Entry 4AY2 (X-ray diffraction, 2.80 A resolution); this record covers chains A and C.

== Chain A ==
Name: Probable ATP-dependent RNA helicase DDX58
Organism: Homo sapiens
Notes: EC 3.6.4.13
UniProt: O95786 (DDX58_HUMAN); residues 239-925 here = UniProt positions 239-925
Sequence (687 residues; row label = number of the first residue in the row):
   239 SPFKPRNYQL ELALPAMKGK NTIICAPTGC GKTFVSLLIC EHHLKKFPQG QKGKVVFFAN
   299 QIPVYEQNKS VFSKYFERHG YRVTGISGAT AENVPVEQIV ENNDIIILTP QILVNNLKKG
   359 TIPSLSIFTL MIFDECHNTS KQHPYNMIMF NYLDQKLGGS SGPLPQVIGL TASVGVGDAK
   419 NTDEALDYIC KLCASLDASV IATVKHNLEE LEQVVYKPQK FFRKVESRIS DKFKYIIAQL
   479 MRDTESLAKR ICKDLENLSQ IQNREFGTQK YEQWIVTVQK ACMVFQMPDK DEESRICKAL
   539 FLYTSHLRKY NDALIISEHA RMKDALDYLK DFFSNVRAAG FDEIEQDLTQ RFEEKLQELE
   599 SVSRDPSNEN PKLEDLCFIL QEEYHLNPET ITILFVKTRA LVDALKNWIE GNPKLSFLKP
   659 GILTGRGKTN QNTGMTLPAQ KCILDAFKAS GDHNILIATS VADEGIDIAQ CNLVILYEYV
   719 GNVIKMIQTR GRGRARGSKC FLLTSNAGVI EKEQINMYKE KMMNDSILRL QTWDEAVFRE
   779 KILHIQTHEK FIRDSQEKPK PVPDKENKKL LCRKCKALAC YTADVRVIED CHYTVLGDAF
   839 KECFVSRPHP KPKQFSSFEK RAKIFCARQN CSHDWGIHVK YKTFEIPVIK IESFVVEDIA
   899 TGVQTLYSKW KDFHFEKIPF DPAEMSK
Not modelled in the structure: 239, 523-529, 662-688, 703-706, 719-735, 923-925
Disulfides: Cys-520/Cys-535
Differences from the reference sequence: conflict Asn-306 (Gln in O95786), Asp-828 (Glu in O95786)
Metal / ion sites: Zn2+: Cys-810, Cys-813, Cys-864, Cys-869
Residues lining bound ligands: ADP (adenosine-5'-diphosphate): Phe-241, Lys-242, Pro-243, Arg-244, Gln-247, Pro-265, Thr-266, Gly-267, Cys-268, Gly-269, Lys-270, Thr-271, Phe-272, Gln-305
Curated features (UniProtKB/Swiss-Prot):
  - motif: Asp-372 to His-375 (DECH box)
  - binding site (ATP): Ala-264 to Thr-271
  - binding site (Zn(2+)): Cys-810, Cys-813, Cys-864, Cys-869
  - modified residue: Asn-495 (Microbial infection: Deamidated asparagine), Asn-549 (Microbial infection: Deamidated asparagine), Thr-770 (Phosphothreonine), Ser-854 (Phosphoserine), Ser-855 (Phosphoserine), Lys-858 (N6-acetyllysine), Lys-909 (N6-acetyllysine)
  - cross-link: Lys-812 (Glycyl lysine isopeptide (Lys-Gly) (interchain with G-Cter in ubiquitin))
  - natural variant: Cys-268 (C268F: In SGMRT2), Glu-373 (E373A: In SGMRT2)
  - mutagenesis: Lys-270 (K270A: No IRF3 signaling activity. Loss of dsRNA-induced ATPase activity. No effect on ds-RNA binding. Changed RIG-I signaling pathway), Asp-372 to His-375 (Loss of dsRNA-induced ATPase activity. No effect on ds-RNA binding. Changed RIG-I signaling pathway), Thr-409 to Ser-411 (Loss of dsRNA-induced ATPase activity. No effect on ds-RNA binding. Changed RIG-I signaling pathway), Asn-495 (N495Q: Complete loss of herpes simplex virus 1 UL37-mediated deamidation; when associated with Q-549), Asn-549 (N549Q: Complete loss of herpes simplex virus 1 UL37-mediated deamidation; when associated with Q-495), Phe-633 to Thr-636 (Loss of dsRNA-induced ATPase activity. Changed RIG-I signaling pathway), Thr-697 to Asp-701 (No effect on dsRNA-induced ATPase activity. Changed RIG-I signaling pathway), Gln-726 to Arg-730 (Loss of dsRNA-induced ATPase activity. Changed RIG-I signaling pathway), Lys-788 (K788R: Decreased polyubiquitination. Loss of function in RIG-I signaling pathway. Decreased ubiquitination and function in RIG-I signaling pathway without effect on RNA-binding ...), Lys-849 (K849R: Decreased ubiquitination and function in RIG-I signaling pathway without effect on RNA-binding; when associated with R-788, R-851, R-888, R-907 and R-909), Lys-851 (K851R: Decreased ubiquitination and function in RIG-I signaling pathway without effect on RNA-binding; when associated with R-788, R-849, R-888, R-907 and R-909), Lys-888 (K888R: Decreased ubiquitination and function in RIG-I signaling pathway without effect on RNA-binding; when associated with R-788, R-849, R-851, R-907 and R-909), 2 further mutagenesis entries in UniProt
What the authors report for this chain:
  - binding site for the 20-nt RNA strand (chain C): His-847, Phe-853, Lys-858, Lys-861, Lys-888
  - binding site for ADP: Phe-241, Arg-244, Gln-247, Lys-270, Thr-271

== Chain C ==
Molecule: 20-nt RNA strand
Sequence (20 nucleotides; row label = number of the first residue in the row):
     1 XGCGCGGCUU CGGCCGCGCC
Modified / non-standard residues: GTP (guanosine-5'-triphosphate) at position 1

== Interface between chain A and chain C ==
Contacting residue pairs - 43 pairs, chain A then chain C:
  Asn-298(A) / G18(C)  sugar contact
  Asn-298(A) / C19(C)  sugar contact
  Gln-299(A) / C19(C)  phosphate contact
  Ile-300(A) / C19(C)  hydrogen bond to the phosphate
  Ile-300(A) / C20(C)  phosphate contact
  Ser-325(A) / C20(C)  phosphate contact
  Gly-326(A) / C20(C)  hydrogen bond to the phosphate
  Thr-347(A) / C19(C)  phosphate contact
  Thr-347(A) / C20(C)  hydrogen bond to the phosphate
  Gln-349(A) / C19(C)  sugar contact
  Gln-349(A) / C20(C)  sugar contact
  Asn-353(A) / C20(C)  hydrogen bond to the sugar
  Lys-379(A) / C5(C)  phosphate contact
  Lys-379(A) / G6(C)  salt bridge to the phosphate
  Gln-380(A) / G4(C)  phosphate contact
  Gln-380(A) / C5(C)  hydrogen bond to the phosphate
  His-381(A) / G4(C)  hydrogen bond to the phosphate
  His-381(A) / C5(C)  phosphate contact
  Pro-382(A) / G4(C)  sugar contact
  Gln-498(A) / C14(C)  sugar contact
  Ile-499(A) / C14(C)  phosphate contact
  Ile-499(A) / C15(C)  sugar contact
  Asn-501(A) / U10(C)  base contact
  Gln-511(A) / C15(C)  hydrogen bond to the phosphate
  Gln-511(A) / G16(C)  sugar contact
  Lys-750(A) / C8(C)  salt bridge to the phosphate
  Cys-829(A) / G2(C)  sugar contact
  His-830(A) / GTP_1(C)
  His-830(A) / G2(C)  sugar contact
  His-847(A) / GTP_1(C)
  Phe-853(A) / GTP_1(C)
  Phe-853(A) / C20(C)  base contact
  Ser-854(A) / C20(C)  hydrogen bond to the sugar
  Lys-858(A) / GTP_1(C)
  Lys-861(A) / GTP_1(C)
  Asp-872(A) / GTP_1(C)
  Gly-874(A) / GTP_1(C)
  Ile-875(A) / GTP_1(C)
  Val-886(A) / GTP_1(C)
  Lys-888(A) / GTP_1(C)
  Lys-888(A) / G2(C)  phosphate contact
  Ser-906(A) / G13(C)  hydrogen bond to the phosphate
  Trp-908(A) / G2(C)  phosphate contact
Also at the interface, not in a pair above, chain A (41 interface residues in all): Pro-301, Ile-350, Lys-508, Thr-515, Lys-851, Ile-887, Ile-889, Glu-890, Lys-907, Lys-909
Also at the interface, not in a pair above, chain C (15 interface residues in all): C3

== Overview ==
41 residues of chain A face 15 of chain C across their interface, with 9 hydrogen bonds and 2 salt bridges.
Polar contacts include Asn-353(A)/C20(C), Ser-854(A)/C20(C) and Ile-300(A)/C19(C). The paper reports a binding
site for the 20-nt RNA strand (chain C) at His-847(A), Phe-853(A) and Lys-858(A) among others; a binding site
for ADP at Phe-241(A), Arg-244(A) and Gln-247(A) among others.
Here chain A is Probable ATP-dependent RNA helicase DDX58 (Homo sapiens) and chain C is a 20-nt RNA strand.
Entry 4AY2 (Capturing 5' tri-phosphorylated RNA duplex by RIG-I) was determined by X-ray diffraction.
